PDB entry 8YNL | electron microscopy, 3.55 A resolution | chains A and B of the 9 polymer chains in the assembly

== Chain A (and B) ==
Name: Caspase-8 subunit p10
From: Homo sapiens
Notes: chain B of this document is another copy of the same molecule, construct and numbering; everything in this record applies to it too
UniProt: Q14790 (CASP8_HUMAN); residues 1-479 here = UniProt positions 1-479
Chain sequence (479 residues; each row starts with the number of its first residue):
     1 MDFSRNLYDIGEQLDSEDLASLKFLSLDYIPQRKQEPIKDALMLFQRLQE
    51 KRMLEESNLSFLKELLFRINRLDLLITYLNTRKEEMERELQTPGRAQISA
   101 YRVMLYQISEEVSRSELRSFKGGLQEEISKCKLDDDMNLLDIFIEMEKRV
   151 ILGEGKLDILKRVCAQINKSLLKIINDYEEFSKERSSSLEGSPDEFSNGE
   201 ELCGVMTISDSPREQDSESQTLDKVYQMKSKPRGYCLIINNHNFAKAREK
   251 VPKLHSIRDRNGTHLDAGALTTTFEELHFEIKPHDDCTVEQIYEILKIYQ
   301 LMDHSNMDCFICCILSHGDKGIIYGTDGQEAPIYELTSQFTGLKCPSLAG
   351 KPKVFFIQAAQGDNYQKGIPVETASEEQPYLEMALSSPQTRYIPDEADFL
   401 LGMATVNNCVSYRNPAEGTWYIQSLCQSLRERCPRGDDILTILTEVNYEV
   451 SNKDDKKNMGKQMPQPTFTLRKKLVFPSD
Not modelled in the structure: 183-479
Construct notes: engineered mutation Gly122 (Phe in Q14790), Gly123 (Leu in Q14790), Ala360 (Cys in Q14790), Ala374 (Asp in Q14790), Ala384 (Asp in Q14790)
Swiss-Prot annotation at these positions:
  - active site: His317
  - site: Asp216, Ser217 (Cleavage)
  - modified residue: Ser188 (Phosphoserine), Ser211 (Phosphoserine), Lys224 (N6-acetyllysine), Tyr334 (Phosphotyrosine), Tyr380 (Phosphotyrosine), Ser387 (Phosphoserine), Arg413 (Microbial infection: ADP-riboxanated arginine)
  - natural variant: Arg248 (R248W: In CASP8D), Asp285 (D285H: Associated with protection against breast cancer)
  - mutagenesis: Asp73 (D73A: Abolishes binding to FLASH. Induces NF-kappa-B activation), Tyr380 (Y380E: Phosphomimetic mutant which does not affect interaction with PIK3R1 or DISC-mediated processing; Y380F: Abolishes phosphorylation at this site ...), Ser387 (S387A: Impaired CDK1-mediated phosphorylation and enhanced apoptosis), Arg413 (R413A: Abolished ADP-riboxanation by C.violaceum CopC)
What the authors report for this chain:
  - mutagenesis - E12A/F122G/L123G, N70A/F122G/L123G, E110A/F122G/L123G: unchanged binding to CASP8 and FADD-like apoptosis regulator subunit p43

== How chain A and chain B interact ==
Residue-residue contacts (15; chain A residue first):
  Glu12(A) - Pro31(B)
  Glu12(A) - Gln32(B)
  Glu12(A) - Arg33(B)  salt bridge
  Glu12(A) - Lys34(B)  salt bridge
  Asp15(A) - Glu36(B)
  Ser16(A) - Glu36(B)  hydrogen bond
  Asp40(A) - Arg33(B)
  Asn70(A) - Arg149(B)
  Leu72(A) - Lys148(B)
  Asp73(A) - Glu147(B)
  Asp73(A) - Lys148(B)  hydrogen bond (backbone-backbone)
  Asp73(A) - Val150(B)
  Glu110(A) - Cys131(B)
  Glu111(A) - Ser129(B)
  Arg114(A) - Asp136(B)  salt bridge
Other interface residues (no listed pair), chain A (14 interface residues in all): Gln13, Leu14, Arg71, Ile76
Other interface residues (no listed pair), chain B (13 interface residues in all): Lys130

== In short ==
Chain A and chain B form an interface of 14 and 13 residues respectively, with 2 hydrogen bonds and 3 salt
bridges. Polar contacts include Glu12(A)-Arg33(B), Glu12(A)-Lys34(B) and Arg114(A)-Asp136(B). The paper
reports that E12A/F122G/L123G, N70A/F122G/L123G and E110A/F122G/L123G of chain A leave binding to CASP8 and
FADD-like apoptosis regulator subunit p43 unchanged.
Chain A and chain B are both Caspase-8 subunit p10 (Homo sapiens); the structure, Structure of the
Caspase-8/cFLIP death effector domain assembly, was determined by electron microscopy, deposited together with
8YM4, 8YM5, 8YM6, 8YNI, 8YNK, 8YNM and 8YNN.
